Entry 8X0L (electron microscopy, 3.50 A resolution); this record covers chains F and J of the 12 polymer chains in the assembly.

== Chain F (and J) ==
Protein: pike glycoprotein E2
Organism: Semliki Forest virus
Notes: chain J of this document is another copy of the same molecule, construct and numbering; everything in this record applies to it too
UniProt: A0A0E3T652 (A0A0E3T652_SFV); numbering as in UniProt (aligned over 334-751)
Sequence (418 residues; each row starts with the number of its first residue):
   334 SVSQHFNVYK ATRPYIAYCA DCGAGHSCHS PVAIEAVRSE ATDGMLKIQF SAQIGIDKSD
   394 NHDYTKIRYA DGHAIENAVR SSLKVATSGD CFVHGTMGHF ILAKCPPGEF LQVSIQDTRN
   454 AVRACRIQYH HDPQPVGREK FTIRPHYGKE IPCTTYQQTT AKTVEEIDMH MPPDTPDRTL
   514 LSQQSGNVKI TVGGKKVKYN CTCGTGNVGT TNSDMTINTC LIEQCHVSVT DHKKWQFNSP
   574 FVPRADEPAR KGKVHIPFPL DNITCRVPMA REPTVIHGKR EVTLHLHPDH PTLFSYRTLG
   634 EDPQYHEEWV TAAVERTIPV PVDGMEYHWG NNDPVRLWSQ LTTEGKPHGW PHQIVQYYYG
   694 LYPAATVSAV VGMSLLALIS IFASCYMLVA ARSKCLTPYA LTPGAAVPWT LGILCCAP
Cystine bridges: C352-C458, C355-C361, C424-C438, C486-C598, C534-C558, C536-C553
Covalently attached groups: N-acetylglucosamine (NAG) linked to N533, N595

== Interface between chain F and chain J ==
Contacting residue pairs (12; chain F residue first):
  F425(F) - A357(J)  hydrophobic
  H427(F) - A357(J)
  T475(F) - Q461(J)
  I476(F) - D354(J)
  I476(F) - R459(J)
  R477(F) - A353(J)
  R477(F) - D354(J)
  R477(F) - S360(J)
  P478(F) - A353(J)
  H479(F) - F574(J)
  R599(F) - Y351(J)
  H623(F) - Q461(J)  hydrogen bond
Interface residues without a listed pair, chain F (10 interface residues in all): D622
Interface residues without a listed pair, chain J (13 interface residues in all): G358, H359, E442, F443, I460

== Overview ==
The interface between chain F and chain J involves 10 residues on one side and 13 on the other, with 1
hydrogen bond. Its one hydrogen-bonded contact is H623(F)-Q461(J). Covalently linked N-acetylglucosamine: at
N533(F) and N595(F).
Chain F and chain J are both pike glycoprotein E2 (Semliki Forest virus); the structure, Cryo-EM structure of
Semliki Forest virus in complex with its receptor VLDLR(3-fold), was determined by electron microscopy.
